PDB entry 6LRE | X-ray diffraction, 2.65 A resolution | chains A and B

Chain A (and B):
Protein: Cyclic GMP-AMP synthase
Organism: Homo sapiens
Notes: EC 2.7.7.86; chain B of this document is another copy of the same molecule, construct and numbering; everything in this record applies to it too
UniProt: Q8N884 (CGAS_HUMAN); residues 157-522 here = UniProt positions 157-522
Chain sequence (366 residues; each row starts with the number of its first residue):
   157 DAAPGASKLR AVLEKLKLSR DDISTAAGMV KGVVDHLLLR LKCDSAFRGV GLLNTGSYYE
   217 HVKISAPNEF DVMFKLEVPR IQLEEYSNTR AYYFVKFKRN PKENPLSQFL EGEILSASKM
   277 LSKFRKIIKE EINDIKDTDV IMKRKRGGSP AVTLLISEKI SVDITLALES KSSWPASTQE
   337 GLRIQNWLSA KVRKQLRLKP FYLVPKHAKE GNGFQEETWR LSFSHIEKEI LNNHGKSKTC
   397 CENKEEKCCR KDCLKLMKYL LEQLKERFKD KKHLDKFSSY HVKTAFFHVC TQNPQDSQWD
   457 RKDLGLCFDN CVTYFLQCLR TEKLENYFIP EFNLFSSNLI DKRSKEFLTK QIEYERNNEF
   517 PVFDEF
Not modelled in the structure: 157-160, 179-185, 211-215, 255-258, 289-296, 301-305, 313-315, 365-370, 521-522 (chain B: 157-160, 177-181, 211-214, 254-257, 292, 302-303, 306, 366-368, 521-522)
Ion coordination: Zn2+: H390, C396, C397, C404
Residues lining bound ligands: EQL (1,3-bis(oxidanylidene)benzo[de]isoquinoline-6,7-dicarboxylic acid): R376, L377, S378, E383, K432, S434, Y436, H437, N482, F488, L490
Swiss-Prot annotation at these positions:
  - region: K384 to K407 (DNA-binding)
  - motif: L169 to L174 (Nuclear export signal), D295 to S305 (Nuclear localization signal), K299 to R302 (KRKR-loop), K427 to H429 (KKH-loop)
  - binding site (GTP): T211, D319, R376 to E383
  - binding site (ATP): S213, E225 to D227, S380 to E383, K414, S435 to K439
  - binding site (Mg(2+)): E225, D227, D319
  - binding site (2',3'-cGAMP): D227, D319, K362, R376
  - binding site (Zn(2+)): H390, C396, C397, C404
  - site: D157, A158 (Cleavage), K187 (Important for preferential detection of curved long DNA), L195 (Important for preferential detection of curved long DNA), R255 (Arginine-anchor), D319, I320 (Cleavage)
  - modified residue: D191 (PolyADP-ribosyl aspartic acid), N210 (Microbial infection: Deamidated asparagine), S213 (Phosphoserine), Y215 (Phosphotyrosine), E286 (5-glutamyl polyglutamate), S305 (Phosphoserine), E314 (5-glutamyl glutamate), K384 (N6-acetyllysine), N389 (Microbial infection: Deamidated asparagine), K392 (N6-acetyllysine), K394 (N6-acetyllysine), K414 (N6-acetyllysine), S434 (Phosphoserine), S435 (Phosphoserine), Q451 (Microbial infection: Deamidated glutamine), Q454 (Microbial infection: Deamidated glutamine), K506 (N6-methyllysine)
  - lipidation (S-palmitoyl cysteine): C404, C405, C474
  - cross-link (Glycyl lysine isopeptide (Lys-Gly)): K173 (interchain with G-Cter in ubiquitin), K231 (interchain with G-Cter in SUMO), K285 (interchain with G-Cter in ubiquitin), K347 (interchain with G-Cter in SUMO), K384 (interchain with G-Cter in SUMO), K394 (interchain with G-Cter in SUMO), K411 (interchain with G-Cter in ubiquitin), K414 (interchain with G-Cter in ubiquitin), K427 (interchain with G-Cter in ubiquitin), K428 (interchain with G-Cter in ubiquitin), K479 (interchain with G-Cter in SUMO)

Interface between chain A and chain B:
Contacting residue pairs (32):
  Q341(A) - T395(B)
  L344(A) - K394(B)
  S345(A) - K394(B)  hydrogen bond (side chain-backbone)
  S345(A) - T395(B)
  S345(A) - E398(B)
  A346(A) - E398(B)  hydrogen bond (backbone-side chain)
  K347(A) - N388(B)  hydrogen bond (side chain-backbone)
  K347(A) - N389(B)
  K347(A) - E398(B)  hydrogen bond (backbone-side chain)
  E385(A) - Q351(B)
  N388(A) - K347(B)  hydrogen bond (backbone-side chain)
  N389(A) - K347(B)  hydrogen bond
  N389(A) - K394(B)  hydrogen bond
  G391(A) - K394(B)  hydrogen bond (backbone-side chain)
  K392(A) - S393(B)
  K392(A) - K394(B)  hydrogen bond (backbone-backbone)
  K392(A) - T395(B)  hydrogen bond
  S393(A) - K392(B)
  S393(A) - K394(B)
  K394(A) - L344(B)
  K394(A) - S345(B)  hydrogen bond (backbone-side chain)
  K394(A) - N389(B)  hydrogen bond
  K394(A) - G391(B)  hydrogen bond (side chain-backbone)
  K394(A) - K392(B)  hydrogen bond (backbone-backbone)
  K394(A) - K394(B)
  T395(A) - Q341(B)
  T395(A) - S345(B)
  T395(A) - K392(B)  hydrogen bond
  E398(A) - S345(B)
  E398(A) - A346(B)  hydrogen bond (side chain-backbone)
  E398(A) - K347(B)  hydrogen bond (side chain-backbone)
  E402(A) - K392(B)
Also at the interface, not in a pair above, chain A (16 interface residues in all): H390
Also at the interface, not in a pair above, chain B (16 interface residues in all): H390, E402

Summary:
Chain A and chain B each contribute 16 residues to their interface; the contacts include 17 hydrogen bonds.
Polar pairs include S345(A)-K394(B), A346(A)-E398(B) and K347(A)-N388(B). Chain A binds compound EQL.
Both chains are Cyclic GMP-AMP synthase (Homo sapiens). Entry 6LRE (Human cGAS catalytic domain bound with
compound 3) was determined by X-ray diffraction, deposited together with 6LRC, 6LRJ, 6LRK and 6LRL.
